Entry 3JD7 (electron microscopy, 3.90 A resolution); this record covers chains 3 and 4 of the 4 polymer chains in the assembly.

== Chain 3 ==
Name: Capsid protein VP3
Organism: Coxsackievirus B3
UniProtKB: Q66282 (POLG_CXB3W); residues 1-238 here correspond to UniProt positions 333-570 (UniProt number = residue number + 332)
Amino-acid sequence (238 residues; row label = number of the first residue in the row):
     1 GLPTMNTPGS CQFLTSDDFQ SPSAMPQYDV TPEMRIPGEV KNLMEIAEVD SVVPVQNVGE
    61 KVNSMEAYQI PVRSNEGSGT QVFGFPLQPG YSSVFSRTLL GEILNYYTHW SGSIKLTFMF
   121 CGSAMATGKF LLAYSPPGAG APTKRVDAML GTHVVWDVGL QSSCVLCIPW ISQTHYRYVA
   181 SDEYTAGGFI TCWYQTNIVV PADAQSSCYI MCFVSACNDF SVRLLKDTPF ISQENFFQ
Construct notes: conflict E234 (Gln566 in Q66282)
Swiss-Prot annotation at these positions:
  - region: F236 to Q238 (Amphipathic alpha-helix)

== Chain 4 ==
Name: Capsid protein VP4
Organism: Coxsackievirus B3
UniProtKB: Q66282 (POLG_CXB3W); numbering as in UniProt (aligned over 2-69)
Amino-acid sequence (68 residues; numbered 2 to 69; the number before each row is that of its first residue):
     2 GAQVSTQKTG AHETGLNASG NSIIHYTNIN YYKDAASNSA NRQDFTQDPS KFTEPVKDIM
    62 IKSLPALN
Not modelled in the structure: 13-24
Swiss-Prot annotation at these positions:
  - site: N69 (Cleavage)
  - lipidation: G2 (N-myristoyl glycine)

== Interface between chain 3 and chain 4 ==
Pairs across the interface (29):
  D18(3) with S40(4); A41(4)
  Q20(3) with N29(4); I30(4), hydrogen bond (side chain-backbone); N31(4); Y32(4); S38(4)
  S21(3) with Y33(4); S38(4), hydrogen bond (backbone-side chain)
  P22(3) with Y33(4)
  S23(3) with D35(4), hydrogen bond; S38(4), hydrogen bond (backbone-side chain)
  P26(3) with D35(4)
  Q27(3) with K34(4); D35(4)
  V40(3) with F53(4), hydrophobic
  K41(3) with D45(4); T47(4)
  N42(3) with Q48(4), hydrogen bond
  M44(3) with Q48(4)
  E45(3) with Q48(4); D49(4), hydrogen bond (side chain-backbone); P50(4); F53(4)
  E48(3) with P50(4); T54(4)
  V49(3) with F53(4), hydrophobic
  Q161(3) with A67(4); L68(4), hydrogen bond (side chain-backbone)
Other interface residues (no listed pair), chain 3 (20 interface residues in all): S16, D17, M25, G38, E39
Other interface residues (no listed pair), chain 4 (22 interface residues in all): R43, K52, P66

== Summary ==
20 residues of chain 3 face 22 of chain 4 across their interface, with 7 hydrogen bonds. Among the polar pairs
are Q20(3)-I30(4), S21(3)-S38(4) and S23(3)-D35(4).
Chain 3 is Capsid protein VP3 and chain 4 is Capsid protein VP4, both from Coxsackievirus B3; the structure,
The novel asymmetric entry intermediate of a picornavirus captured with nanodiscs, was determined by electron
microscopy.
